Entry 7OUH (electron microscopy, 3.50 A resolution); this record covers chains E and B of the 10 polymer chains in the assembly.

Chain E (and B):
Name: Integrase
Source organism: Simian T-lymphotropic virus 1
Notes: chain B of this document is another copy of the same molecule, construct and numbering; everything in this record applies to it too
Reference sequence: Q4QY51 (Q4QY51_9STL1); residues 1-297 here correspond to UniProt positions 600-896 (UniProt number = residue number + 599)
Sequence (301 residues; row label = number of the first residue in the row; numbers below 1 keep their minus sign (Gly-3 is residue -3)):
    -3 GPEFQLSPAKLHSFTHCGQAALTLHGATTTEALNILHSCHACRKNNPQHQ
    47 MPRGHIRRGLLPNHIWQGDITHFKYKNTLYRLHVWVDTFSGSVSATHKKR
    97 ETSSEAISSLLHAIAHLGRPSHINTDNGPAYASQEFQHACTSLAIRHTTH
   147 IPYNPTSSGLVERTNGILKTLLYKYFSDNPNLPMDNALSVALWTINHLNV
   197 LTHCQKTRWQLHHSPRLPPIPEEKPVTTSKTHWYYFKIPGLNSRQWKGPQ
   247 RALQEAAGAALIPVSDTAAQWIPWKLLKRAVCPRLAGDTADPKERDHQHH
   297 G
Disordered / not traced: -3 to 2, 281-297
Sequence notes: expression tag (-3 to 0); engineered mutation Glu219 (Ala818 in Q4QY51)
Metal / ion sites: Zn2+: His8, His12, Cys35, Cys38; Mg2+ site 1: Asp65, Asp122 (together with Bictegravir); Mg2+ site 2: Asp65, Glu158 (together with Bictegravir)
Ligand contacts: Bictegravir: Asp65, Ile66, Asp122, Asn123, Gly124, Pro125, Pro151, Thr152, Glu158
What the authors report for this chain:
  - Mg2+ coordination: Asp65, Asp122, Glu158
  - binding site for Bictegravir: Asn123, Gly124

Interface between chain E and chain B:
Residue-residue contacts (31; chain E residue first):
  Phe10(E) - Tyr171(B)
  Thr11(E) - Tyr171(B)  hydrogen bond (backbone-side chain)
  Thr11(E) - Trp189(B)
  Thr11(E) - Thr190(B)
  Thr11(E) - Leu194(B)
  His12(E) - Asp174(B)  salt bridge
  Cys13(E) - Thr190(B)
  Cys13(E) - Asn195(B)
  Gly14(E) - Asn195(B)
  Ala16(E) - Val196(B)  hydrophobic
  Ala17(E) - Leu194(B)
  Ala37(E) - Asp174(B)
  Asn41(E) - Tyr169(B)
  Asn41(E) - Lys170(B)
  Asn42(E) - Thr166(B)
  Asn42(E) - Lys170(B)  hydrogen bond
  Tyr169(E) - Asn41(B)
  Tyr169(E) - Arg240(B)
  Lys170(E) - Asn41(B)
  Lys170(E) - Asn42(B)  hydrogen bond
  Tyr171(E) - Thr11(B)  hydrogen bond (side chain-backbone)
  Asp174(E) - His12(B)  salt bridge
  Asp174(E) - Ala37(B)
  Trp189(E) - Thr11(B)
  Thr190(E) - Thr11(B)
  Leu194(E) - Thr11(B)
  Leu194(E) - Ala17(B)
  Asn195(E) - Cys13(B)
  Asn195(E) - Gly14(B)
  Val196(E) - Ala16(B)  hydrophobic
  Arg240(E) - Tyr169(B)
Also at the interface, not in a pair above, chain E (28 interface residues in all): Leu7, His21, Cys38, Gln44, Thr166, Leu167, Ser173, Val186
Also at the interface, not in a pair above, chain B (28 interface residues in all): Leu7, Phe10, His21, Cys38, Arg159, Leu167, Ser173, Val186

Overview:
The chain E/chain B interface involves 28 residues from each chain, with 4 hydrogen bonds and 2 salt bridges.
Among the polar pairs are His12(E)-Asp174(B), Thr11(E)-Tyr171(B) and Asn42(E)-Lys170(B). Chain E binds
Bictegravir. From the paper: a binding site for Bictegravir at Asn123(E) and Gly124(E); Mg2+ coordination by
Asp65(E), Asp122(E) and Glu158(E).
Chain E and chain B are both Integrase (Simian T-lymphotropic virus 1); the structure, Structure of the STLV
intasome:B56 complex bound to the strand-transfer inhibitor bictegravir, was determined by electron microscopy
(same publication as 7OUF and 7OUG).
